Entry 8FFN (electron microscopy, 2.96 A resolution); this record covers chains A and B of the 4 polymer chains in the assembly.

== Chain A (and B) ==
Protein: Transient receptor potential cation channel subfamily V member 5
From: Oryctolagus cuniculus
Notes: chain B of this document is another copy of the same molecule, construct and numbering; everything in this record applies to it too
UniProtKB: Q9XSM3 (TRPV5_RABIT); residue numbers follow UniProt; this construct covers 1-730
Chain sequence (739 residues; row label = number of the first residue in the row):
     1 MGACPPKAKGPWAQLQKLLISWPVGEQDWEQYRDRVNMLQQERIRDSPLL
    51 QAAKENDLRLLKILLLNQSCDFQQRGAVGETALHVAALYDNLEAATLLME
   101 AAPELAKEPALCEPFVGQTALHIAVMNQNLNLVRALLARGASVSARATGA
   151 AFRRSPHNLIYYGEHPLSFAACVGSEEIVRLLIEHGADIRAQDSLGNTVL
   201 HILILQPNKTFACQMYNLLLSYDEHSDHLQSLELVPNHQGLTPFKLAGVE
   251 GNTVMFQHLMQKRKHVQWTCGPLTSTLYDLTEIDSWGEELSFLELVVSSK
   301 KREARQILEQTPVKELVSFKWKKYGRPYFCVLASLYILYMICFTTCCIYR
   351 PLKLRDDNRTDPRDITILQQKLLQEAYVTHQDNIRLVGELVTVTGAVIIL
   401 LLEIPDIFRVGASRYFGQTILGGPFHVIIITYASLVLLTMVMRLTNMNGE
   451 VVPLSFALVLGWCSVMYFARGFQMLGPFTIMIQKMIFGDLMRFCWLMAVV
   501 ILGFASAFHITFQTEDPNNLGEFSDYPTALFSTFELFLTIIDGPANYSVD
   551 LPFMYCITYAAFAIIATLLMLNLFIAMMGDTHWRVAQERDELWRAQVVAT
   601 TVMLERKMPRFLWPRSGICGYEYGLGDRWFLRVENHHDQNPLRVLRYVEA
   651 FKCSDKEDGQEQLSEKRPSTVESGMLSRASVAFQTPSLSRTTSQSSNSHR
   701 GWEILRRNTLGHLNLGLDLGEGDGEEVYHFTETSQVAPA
Disordered / not traced: 1-27, 68-70, 225-229, 638-739
Sequence notes: expression tag (731-739)
Small-molecule neighbours:
  - ergosterol (ERG), molecule 1: P424, F425, I428, F456, V459, L460, C463, M466, T479, I480, I482, Q483, I486
  - ergosterol (ERG), molecule 2: C494, M497, A498, I501, P527, T528, L530, F531, F534
  - ergosterol (ERG), molecule 3: F504, I557, T558, A561, I565
  - ergosterol (ERG), molecule 4: F553, C556, I557, A560, I564
  - R2R (ruthenium(6+) azanide pentaamino(oxido)ruthenium (1/4/2)): T539, I540, I541, D542
UniProt features mapped onto this chain:
  - region: V598 to V602 (Interaction with S100A10), A650 to C653 (Involved in Ca(2+)-dependent inactivation), G701 to F730 (Involved in Ca(2+)-dependent inactivation)
  - binding site (Ca(2+)): D542
  - modified residue: T685 (Phosphothreonine), S689 (Phosphoserine)
  - glycosylation: N358 (N-linked (GlcNAc...) asparagine)
  - mutagenesis: F425 (F425A: Decreased inhibition by the synthetic drug econazole), E535 (E535A: Minor effects on Ca(2+) permeation), D542 (D542A: Abolishes Ca(2+) permeation and Ca(2+)-dependent current decay; no effect on monovalent cations permeation; D542E/N/M: Attenuates Ca(2+) permeation and Ca(2+)-dependent current decay ...), D550 (D550A: Minor effects on Ca(2+) permeation)
What the authors report for this chain:
  - binding site for R2R: T539, D542

== Interface between chain A and chain B ==
Contacting residue pairs (135):
  Q267(A) - M38(B)
  Q267(A) - Q41(B)
  Q267(A) - Y89(B)  hydrogen bond (backbone-side chain)
  W268(A) - N37(B)  hydrogen bond
  W268(A) - Q41(B)
  W268(A) - Y89(B)
  T269(A) - L88(B)
  T269(A) - N127(B)
  C270(A) - L88(B)  hydrophobic
  C270(A) - I123(B)  hydrophobic
  C270(A) - M126(B)
  C270(A) - N127(B)
  G271(A) - M126(B)
  G271(A) - N127(B)  hydrogen bond (backbone-side chain)
  P272(A) - Y162(B)
  L273(A) - L159(B)  hydrophobic
  L273(A) - I160(B)  hydrophobic
  L277(A) - M38(B)  hydrophobic
  F319(A) - Q31(B)
  K323(A) - Q31(B)
  T344(A) - S506(B)
  T344(A) - Y526(B)
  C347(A) - I510(B)
  C347(A) - Q513(B)
  I348(A) - H509(B)
  I348(A) - Q513(B)  hydrogen bond (backbone-side chain)
  I348(A) - Y526(B)  hydrophobic
  R350(A) - I510(B)  hydrogen bond (side chain-backbone)
  R350(A) - Q513(B)  hydrogen bond
  R350(A) - T514(B)
  L352(A) - Q513(B)
  L352(A) - T514(B)
  R359(A) - D516(B)  salt bridge
  D361(A) - D550(B)
  R363(A) - Y547(B)  hydrogen bond (side chain-backbone)
  R363(A) - S548(B)  hydrogen bond (side chain-backbone)
  R363(A) - V549(B)  hydrogen bond (side chain-backbone)
  R363(A) - D550(B)  salt bridge
  I365(A) - E515(B)
  I365(A) - D516(B)  hydrogen bond (backbone-backbone)
  I365(A) - N519(B)
  I365(A) - V549(B)  hydrophobic
  I365(A) - D550(B)
  T366(A) - T514(B)
  T366(A) - E515(B)  hydrogen bond
  I367(A) - T514(B)  hydrogen bond (backbone-backbone)
  I367(A) - E515(B)
  I367(A) - D516(B)
  L368(A) - Q513(B)
  L368(A) - T514(B)  hydrogen bond (backbone-backbone)
  V451(A) - I510(B)
  V451(A) - T511(B)
  V452(A) - F553(B)  hydrophobic
  V452(A) - M554(B)
  L454(A) - I510(B)  hydrophobic
  S455(A) - I510(B)
  S455(A) - T511(B)
  S455(A) - M554(B)
  F456(A) - M554(B)  hydrophobic
  L458(A) - S506(B)
  L458(A) - I510(B)  hydrophobic
  V459(A) - F504(B)  hydrophobic
  V459(A) - A507(B)  hydrophobic
  W462(A) - V499(B)
  W462(A) - G503(B)
  M466(A) - V499(B)  hydrophobic
  M466(A) - V500(B)  hydrophobic
  M474(A) - F487(B)
  M474(A) - R492(B)  hydrogen bond (backbone-side chain)
  L475(A) - R492(B)
  L475(A) - W495(B)  hydrophobic
  F478(A) - R492(B)
  F478(A) - F493(B)  hydrophobic
  F478(A) - L496(B)  hydrophobic
  F478(A) - M577(B)  hydrophobic
  T479(A) - L496(B)
  I482(A) - L496(B)  hydrophobic
  I482(A) - M570(B)  hydrophobic
  I482(A) - L573(B)  hydrophobic
  M485(A) - L569(B)  hydrophobic
  M485(A) - L573(B)  hydrophobic
  I486(A) - L569(B)  hydrophobic
  L490(A) - L568(B)  hydrophobic
  F493(A) - L568(B)  hydrophobic
  C494(A) - I564(B)  hydrophobic
  G521(A) - Y547(B)
  E522(A) - Y547(B)
  F531(A) - C556(B)
  F531(A) - Y559(B)  hydrophobic
  S532(A) - Y547(B)
  F534(A) - A560(B)
  F534(A) - A563(B)  hydrophobic
  F534(A) - I564(B)  hydrophobic
  E535(A) - Y559(B)
  L538(A) - A563(B)
  L538(A) - L568(B)  hydrophobic
  I540(A) - T539(B)
  I540(A) - D542(B)
  I540(A) - G543(B)  hydrogen bond (backbone-backbone)
  I540(A) - Y559(B)
  I540(A) - A563(B)  hydrophobic
  I540(A) - T567(B)
  I541(A) - D542(B)
  I541(A) - Y547(B)
  D542(A) - D542(B)  hydrogen bond (backbone-side chain)
  L571(A) - L568(B)  hydrophobic
  F574(A) - L568(B)
  F574(A) - N572(B)
  I575(A) - N572(B)
  I575(A) - I575(B)  hydrophobic
  M578(A) - L569(B)
  M578(A) - N572(B)
  M578(A) - L573(B)
  M578(A) - A576(B)
  G579(A) - A576(B)
  H582(A) - L573(B)
  H582(A) - M577(B)
  H582(A) - D580(B)  salt bridge
  W583(A) - D580(B)
  A586(A) - R584(B)
  I618(A) - D34(B)
  I618(A) - M38(B)  hydrophobic
  E622(A) - R35(B)  salt bridge
  E622(A) - E42(B)
  Y623(A) - R35(B)  hydrogen bond
  Y623(A) - M38(B)  hydrophobic
  Y623(A) - L39(B)  hydrophobic
  Y623(A) - E42(B)
  Y623(A) - R45(B)  hydrogen bond (backbone-side chain)
  L625(A) - M38(B)  hydrophobic
  L625(A) - R45(B)
  R632(A) - D34(B)  salt bridge
  R632(A) - N37(B)
  E634(A) - L159(B)
  H636(A) - I160(B)
Interface residues without a listed pair, chain A (74 interface residues in all): Q369, C463, V465, A469, M481, M497, T528, F630
Interface residues without a listed pair, chain B (73 interface residues in all): D28, R33, G488, M491, L502, P517, I541, L551, T558, I565, W583

== Summary ==
74 residues of chain A and 73 residues of chain B are in contact; the contacts include 18 hydrogen bonds and 5
salt bridges. Polar contacts include R359(A)-D516(B), R363(A)-D550(B) and H582(A)-D580(B). Bound to chain A:
compound R2R and 4 copies of ergosterol. The paper reports a binding site for R2R at T539(A) and D542(A).
Chain A and chain B are both Transient receptor potential cation channel subfamily V member 5 (Oryctolagus
cuniculus); the structure, RR-bound wildtype rabbit TRPV5 in nanodiscs, was determined by electron microscopy,
deposited together with 8FFL, 8FFM and 8FFQ.
